Entry 6QH8 (X-ray diffraction, 2.20 A resolution); this record covers chains A and C.

== Chain A (and C) ==
Protein: tRNA (cytidine(34)-2'-O)-methyltransferase
From: Pseudomonas aeruginosa
Notes: EC 2.1.1.207; chain C of this document is another copy of the same molecule, construct and numbering; everything in this record applies to it too
UniProt: A0A071LCY6 (A0A071LCY6_PSEAI); residues 6-157 here correspond to UniProt positions 1-152 (UniProt number = residue number - 5)
Chain sequence (162 residues; row label = number of the first residue in the row):
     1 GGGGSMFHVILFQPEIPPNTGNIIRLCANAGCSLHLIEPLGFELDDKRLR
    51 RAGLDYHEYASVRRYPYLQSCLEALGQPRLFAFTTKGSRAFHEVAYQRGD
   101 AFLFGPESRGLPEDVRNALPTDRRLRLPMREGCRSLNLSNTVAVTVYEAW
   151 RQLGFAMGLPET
Differences from the reference sequence: expression tag (1-5, 158-162); engineered mutation Tyr-67 (Asp62 in A0A071LCY6)
From the paper describing this entry:
  - self-association interface (contacts with another copy of this molecule): Trp-150

== Interface between chain A and chain C ==
Residue-residue contacts (65; chain A residue first):
  Asn-22(A) with Asn-137(C); Asn-140(C)
  Arg-25(A) with Arg-134(C); Ser-135(C), hydrogen bond (side chain-backbone); Leu-136(C), hydrogen bond (side chain-backbone); Asn-137(C)
  Leu-26(A) with Leu-136(C), hydrophobic
  Ala-28(A) with Arg-130(C), hydrogen bond (backbone-side chain); Cys-133(C)
  Asn-29(A) with Pro-128(C); Met-129(C); Arg-130(C), hydrogen bond (side chain-backbone); Cys-133(C); Arg-134(C), hydrogen bond (side chain-backbone); Leu-136(C)
  Ala-30(A) with Arg-130(C), hydrogen bond (backbone-side chain)
  Gly-31(A) with Arg-130(C)
  Gly-53(A) with Arg-134(C), hydrogen bond (backbone-side chain)
  Leu-54(A) with Arg-134(C)
  Glu-58(A) with Arg-134(C), salt bridge
  Phe-91(A) with Phe-155(C), hydrophobic
  His-92(A) with Phe-155(C)
  Pro-128(A) with Tyr-147(C), hydrogen bond (backbone-side chain); Trp-150(C); Phe-155(C), hydrophobic
  Met-129(A) with Asn-29(C), hydrogen bond; Met-157(C)
  Arg-130(A) with Ala-28(C); Asn-29(C), hydrogen bond (backbone-backbone); Ala-30(C), hydrogen bond (side chain-backbone); Gly-31(C); Trp-150(C); Ala-156(C), hydrogen bond (side chain-backbone); Met-157(C), hydrogen bond (side chain-backbone)
  Glu-131(A) with Met-157(C)
  Cys-133(A) with Asn-29(C)
  Arg-134(A) with Asn-29(C), hydrogen bond (backbone-side chain)
  Ser-135(A) with Arg-25(C); Asn-29(C)
  Leu-136(A) with Leu-26(C), hydrophobic; Asn-29(C); Tyr-147(C)
  Asn-137(A) with Asn-22(C); Arg-25(C)
  Ser-139(A) with Asn-140(C), hydrogen bond
  Asn-140(A) with Asn-22(C); Ser-139(C), hydrogen bond; Asn-140(C), hydrogen bond; Ala-143(C)
  Ala-143(A) with Asn-140(C); Val-144(C)
  Val-144(A) with Ala-143(C); Tyr-147(C), hydrophobic
  Tyr-147(A) with Pro-128(C); Leu-136(C); Val-144(C), hydrophobic
  Glu-148(A) with Arg-151(C), salt bridge
  Trp-150(A) with Pro-128(C)
  Arg-151(A) with Glu-148(C), salt bridge; Arg-151(C)
  Phe-155(A) with Phe-91(C), hydrophobic; His-92(C); Pro-128(C), hydrophobic
  Met-157(A) with Arg-130(C)
  Gly-158(A) with Arg-130(C)
Other interface residues (no listed pair), chain C (31 interface residues in all): Met-6, Arg-50, Glu-58

== In short ==
32 residues of chain A face 31 of chain C across their interface, with 17 hydrogen bonds and 3 salt bridges.
Among the polar pairs are Glu-58(A)/Arg-134(C), Glu-148(A)/Arg-151(C) and Arg-25(A)/Ser-135(C). The paper
reports a self-association interface involving Trp-150(A).
Chain A and chain C are both tRNA (cytidine(34)-2'-O)-methyltransferase (Pseudomonas aeruginosa); the
structure, Structure of knotted YibK from P. aeruginosa, was determined by X-ray diffraction (same publication
as 6QKV).
